9ESI - chains 5 and G of the 43 polymer chains in the assembly; structure by electron microscopy, 3.10 A resolution.

# Chain 5
Molecule: U5snRNA
Organism: Schizosaccharomyces pombe
Sequence (120 nucleotides; each row starts with the number of its first residue):
     1 AUAAUCCGUC AAAGCACUUU GCAAAAGCUA ACGUAUCUGU UUCUUGCCUU UUACCAGAAA
    61 CAGCCGUUUG UAAGGUGUGC UAAUUUGACU GUAUAGUUUU UGUAAUCUUU UUCUUGAAAC
Unresolved in the structure: 1-6, 109-120

# Chain G
Molecule: Small nuclear ribonucleoprotein Sm D2
Organism: Schizosaccharomyces pombe
UniProtKB: O14036 (SMD2_SCHPO); residues 1-115 here = UniProt positions 1-115
Sequence (115 residues; numbered 1 to 115; the number before each row is that of its first residue):
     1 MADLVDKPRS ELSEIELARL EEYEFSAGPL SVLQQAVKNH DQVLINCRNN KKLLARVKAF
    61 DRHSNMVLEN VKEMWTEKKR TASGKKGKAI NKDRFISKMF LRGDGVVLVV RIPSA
Unresolved in the structure: 1-4, 78-86

# How chain 5 and chain G interact
Contacting residue pairs (14):
  A95(5) / Arg-62(G)  salt bridge to the phosphate
  A95(5) / His-63(G)  salt bridge to the phosphate
  G96(5) / Ser-10(G)  base contact
  U101(5) / His-63(G)  hydrogen bond to the base
  U101(5) / Asn-65(G)  hydrogen bond to the base
  U101(5) / Arg-102(G)  hydrogen bond to the sugar
  U101(5) / Gly-103(G)  hydrogen bond to the base
  U101(5) / Asp-104(G)  hydrogen bond to the base
  G102(5) / Arg-48(G)  hydrogen bond to the base
  G102(5) / Asp-104(G)  sugar contact
  U103(5) / Arg-48(G)  salt bridge to the phosphate
  A104(5) / Arg-48(G)  hydrogen bond to the sugar
  A105(5) / Arg-48(G)  sugar contact
  A105(5) / Asn-50(G)  hydrogen bond to the sugar
Interface residues without a listed pair, chain 5 (8 interface residues in all): U100
Interface residues without a listed pair, chain G (11 interface residues in all): Asn-49, Gly-105

# Summary
8 residues of chain 5 and 11 residues of chain G are in contact; the contacts include 8 hydrogen bonds and 3
salt bridges. Polar contacts include U101(5)/His-63(G), U101(5)/Asn-65(G) and U101(5)/Gly-103(G).
Chain 5 is U5snRNA and chain G is Small nuclear ribonucleoprotein Sm D2, both from Schizosaccharomyces pombe;
the structure, Structure of a B-state intermediate committed to discard (Bd-II state), was determined by
electron microscopy (same publication as 9ESH).
